Entry 7ZKP (electron microscopy, 3.20 A resolution); this record covers chains X and 2 of the 14 polymer chains in the assembly.

# Chain X
Protein: NADH-ubiquinone oxidoreductase complex I, 21 kDa subunit-domain-containing protein
From: Yarrowia lipolytica
UniProt: A0A1D8NKB4 (A0A1D8NKB4_YARLL); residue numbers follow UniProt; this construct covers 1-169
Chain sequence (169 residues; row label = number of the first residue in the row):
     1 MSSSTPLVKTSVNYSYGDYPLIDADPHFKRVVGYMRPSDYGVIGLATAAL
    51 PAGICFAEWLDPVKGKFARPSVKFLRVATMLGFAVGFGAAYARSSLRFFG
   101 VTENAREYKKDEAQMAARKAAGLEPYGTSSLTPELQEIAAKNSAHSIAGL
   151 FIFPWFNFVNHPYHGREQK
Not modelled in the structure: 1-3, 168-169
Small-molecule neighbours: Phosphatidylinositol (T7X): F56, W59, L60

# Chain 2
Protein: NADH dehydrogenase subunit 2
From: Yarrowia lipolytica
Notes: EC 1.6.5.3
UniProt: S5U4R9 (S5U4R9_YARLL); numbering as in UniProt (aligned over 1-469)
Chain sequence (469 residues; numbered 1 to 469; the number before each row is that of its first residue):
     1 MLILAIISLITFVSMSKLSDNRAIIRLINIYLILVLVLDSFLYLLFLNNQ
    51 TYTVMGELLIFNSFTFYIDMLIYFIMIVISSLYGYNLYNNNLYKTLFEPK
   101 KELIILFLINILGALLIVHSNDFITLFVAIELQSYSIYLITAIYNSSYKA
   151 SKASMLYFFMGGILSILIAYSINTYYSVLNSYTLHSLDSLIINTLDLNLI
   201 LIALSLGLLFKIGIAPLHKWLISIYENTPILITIYISLIPKISILSYLVL
   251 SNISINSLVISILAILTLLVGSVGGLLQIKIKRLLAFSGLTNAGYMMLLL
   301 LLNNNEFSYLYYITQYSISHLAIFMIIIFSIYYINYINNQYNPIIYVNQL
   351 KGLIHDNAYLVLSMAIVVFSFIGIPPLLGFFGKLNILMSILNNGYYFISI
   401 VLIVASLISALYYLYLLNVSIQDKNNILINSNETVSSVLSYILSSLIILI
   451 TFGFIYNSLIIDIFNVYFN
Modified residues: M1 (N-formylmethionine; FME)
Small-molecule neighbours:
  - palmitoyl-linoleoyl phosphatidylcholine (CPL; 1-palmitoyl-2-linoleoyl-sn-glycero-3-phosphocholine): L36, V37, S40, Y43, Y67, M70, L71, F74, F307, L310, Y311, T314, L378, L449, G453, Y456, I460, I463, F464, Y467, F468
  - Phosphatidylinositol (T7X): F74, S437, V438, Y441, I442, S445, L449

# Interface between chain X and chain 2
Residue-residue contacts - 76 pairs, chain X then chain 2:
  Y14(X) - Q50(2)  hydrogen bond
  Y16(X) - Y52(2)
  V42(X) - L38(2)  hydrophobic
  A46(X) - L38(2)  hydrophobic
  A49(X) - L34(2)  hydrophobic
  L50(X) - I30(2)  hydrophobic
  L50(X) - Y31(2)  hydrophobic
  L50(X) - L34(2)  hydrophobic
  I54(X) - L27(2)  hydrophobic
  A57(X) - R26(2)
  A57(X) - Y85(2)
  L60(X) - S437(2)  hydrogen bond (backbone-side chain)
  D61(X) - R26(2)  salt bridge
  D61(X) - S436(2)  hydrogen bond
  V63(X) - R26(2)
  V63(X) - N86(2)  hydrogen bond (backbone-side chain)
  V63(X) - K94(2)
  K73(X) - D20(2)  salt bridge
  F74(X) - F12(2)  hydrophobic
  F74(X) - D20(2)
  F74(X) - A23(2)  hydrophobic
  F74(X) - I24(2)  hydrophobic
  V77(X) - F12(2)  hydrophobic
  L81(X) - S8(2)
  L81(X) - L27(2)  hydrophobic
  L81(X) - Y31(2)  hydrophobic
  A84(X) - M1(2)
  A84(X) - L4(2)  hydrophobic
  V85(X) - M1(2)
  V85(X) - Y31(2)  hydrophobic
  A89(X) - L38(2)  hydrophobic
  A89(X) - D39(2)
  A89(X) - F41(2)
  A92(X) - F41(2)  hydrophobic
  A92(X) - L42(2)  hydrophobic
  R93(X) - F41(2)
  L96(X) - L42(2)  hydrophobic
  L96(X) - L44(2)  hydrophobic
  L96(X) - L45(2)  hydrophobic
  V101(X) - L44(2)  hydrophobic
  K141(X) - G56(2)  hydrogen bond (side chain-backbone)
  K141(X) - E57(2)  salt bridge
  N142(X) - M55(2)  hydrogen bond (backbone-backbone)
  N142(X) - G56(2)
  A144(X) - T53(2)
  A144(X) - V54(2)
  H145(X) - Y52(2)
  H145(X) - V54(2)
  S146(X) - M55(2)
  I147(X) - L42(2)
  A148(X) - F61(2)
  G149(X) - F61(2)
  L150(X) - M1(2)  hydrogen bond (backbone-backbone)
  L150(X) - D39(2)
  L150(X) - L42(2)  hydrophobic
  F151(X) - M1(2)
  F151(X) - L2(2)
  F151(X) - V35(2)
  F151(X) - D39(2)
  F151(X) - F66(2)  hydrophobic
  F151(X) - D69(2)
  F151(X) - M70(2)  hydrophobic
  F151(X) - Y73(2)  hydrogen bond (backbone-side chain)
  I152(X) - M1(2)
  I152(X) - L2(2)  hydrogen bond (backbone-backbone)
  I152(X) - I3(2)  hydrogen bond (backbone-backbone)
  I152(X) - D69(2)
  I152(X) - Y73(2)
  I152(X) - L112(2)  hydrophobic
  I152(X) - H119(2)
  F153(X) - M1(2)
  F153(X) - I3(2)  hydrophobic
  F153(X) - M55(2)  hydrophobic
  F153(X) - L59(2)  hydrophobic
  P154(X) - M1(2)
  W155(X) - M55(2)  hydrophobic
Other interface residues (no listed pair), chain X (43 interface residues in all): G53, E58, P62, G65, A78, G86, G88
Other interface residues (no listed pair), chain 2 (48 interface residues in all): M15, R22, S40, N89, L115, L116, V438

# In short
43 residues of chain X and 48 residues of chain 2 are in contact; the contacts include 10 hydrogen bonds and 3
salt bridges. Polar contacts include D61(X)-R26(2), K73(X)-D20(2) and K141(X)-E57(2). Phosphatidylinositol is
bound between chain X and chain 2. Chain 2 binds palmitoyl-linoleoyl phosphatidylcholine.
Chain X is NADH-ubiquinone oxidoreductase complex I, 21 kDa subunit-domain-containing protein and chain 2 is
NADH dehydrogenase subunit 2, both from Yarrowia lipolytica; the structure, Late assembly intermediate of the
proximal proton pumping module of complex I with assembly factors NDUFAF1 ..., was determined by electron
microscopy, deposited together with 7ZKQ.
